Entry 9JEF (electron microscopy, 3.62 A resolution); this record covers chains B and C of the 4 polymer chains in the assembly.

# Chain B (and C)
Molecule: Transient receptor potential cation channel subfamily V member 3
From: Homo sapiens
Notes: chain C of this document is another copy of the same molecule, construct and numbering; everything in this record applies to it too
UniProtKB: Q8NET8 (TRPV3_HUMAN); numbering as in UniProt (aligned over 1-790)
Sequence (799 residues; numbered 1 to 799; the number before each row is that of its first residue):
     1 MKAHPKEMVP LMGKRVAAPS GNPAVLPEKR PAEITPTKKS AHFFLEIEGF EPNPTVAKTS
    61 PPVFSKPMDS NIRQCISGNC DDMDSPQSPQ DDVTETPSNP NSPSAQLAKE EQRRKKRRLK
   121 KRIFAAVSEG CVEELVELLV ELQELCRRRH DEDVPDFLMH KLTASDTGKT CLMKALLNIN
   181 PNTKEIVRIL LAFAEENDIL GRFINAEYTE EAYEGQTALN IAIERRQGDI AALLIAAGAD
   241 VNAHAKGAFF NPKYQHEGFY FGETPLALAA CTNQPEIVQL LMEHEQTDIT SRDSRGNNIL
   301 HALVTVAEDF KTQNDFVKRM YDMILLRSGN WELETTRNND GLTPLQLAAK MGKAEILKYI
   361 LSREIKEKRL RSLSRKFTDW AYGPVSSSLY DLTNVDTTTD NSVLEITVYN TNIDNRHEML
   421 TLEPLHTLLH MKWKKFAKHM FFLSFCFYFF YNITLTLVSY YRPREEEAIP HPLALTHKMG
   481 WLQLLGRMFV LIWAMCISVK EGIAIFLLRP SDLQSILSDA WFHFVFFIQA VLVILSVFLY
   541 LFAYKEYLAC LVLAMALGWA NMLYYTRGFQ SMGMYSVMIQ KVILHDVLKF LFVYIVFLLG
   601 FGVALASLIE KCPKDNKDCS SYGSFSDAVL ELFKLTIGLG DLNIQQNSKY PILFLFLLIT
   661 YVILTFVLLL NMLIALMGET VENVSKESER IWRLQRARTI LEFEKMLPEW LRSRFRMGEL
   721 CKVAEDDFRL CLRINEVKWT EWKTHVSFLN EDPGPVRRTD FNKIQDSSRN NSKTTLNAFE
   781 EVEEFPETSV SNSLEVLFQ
Not modelled in the structure: 1-119, 148-158, 465-481, 749-799
Sequence notes: variant V25 (Ile in Q8NET8); expression tag (791-799)
Curated features (UniProtKB/Swiss-Prot):
  - binding site (Na(+)): G638
Cystine bridges: C612-C619
Small-molecule neighbours:
  - (3R)-3,7-dimethylocta-1,6-dien-3-ol (A1EBL), molecule 1: W521, L553, A556, L557, A560
  - (3R)-3,7-dimethylocta-1,6-dien-3-ol (A1EBL), molecule 2: F601, F656, L657, T660, L664
What the authors report for this chain:
  - binding site for (3R)-3,7-dimethylocta-1,6-dien-3-ol: W521, L557, F601, L664

# How chain B and chain C interact
Pairs across the interface (81; chain B residue first):
  E129(B) with K368(C)
  Q216(B) with Y382(C), hydrogen bond
  N220(B) with Y382(C), hydrogen bond
  I221(B) with Y382(C), hydrophobic
  E224(B) with Y382(C); G383(C), hydrogen bond (side chain-backbone)
  R225(B) with A381(C), hydrogen bond (side chain-backbone)
  R226(B) with V746(C)
  F249(B) with Y382(C), hydrophobic; V385(C), hydrophobic
  F250(B) with Y382(C)
  Q255(B) with W739(C)
  H256(B) with V737(C)
  G258(B) with W739(C)
  F259(B) with P384(C); W739(C), hydrophobic
  F261(B) with Y382(C)
  T272(B) with V746(C)
  N273(B) with V746(C), hydrogen bond (side chain-backbone); S747(C), hydrogen bond (side chain-backbone)
  V306(B) with K743(C), hydrogen bond (backbone-side chain)
  E308(B) with K743(C)
  N314(B) with S747(C); F748(C)
  F316(B) with K743(C)
  V317(B) with K743(C)
  K589(B) with S571(C); M572(C)
  F590(B) with Y575(C)
  F592(B) with M572(C), hydrophobic
  V593(B) with M572(C), hydrophobic; Y575(C), hydrophobic
  V596(B) with W559(C)
  F597(B) with A560(C), hydrophobic; L563(C), hydrophobic
  G600(B) with W559(C)
  V603(B) with T456(C)
  A604(B) with V552(C); A556(C), hydrophobic
  S607(B) with S459(C); R462(C), hydrogen bond (backbone-side chain); R464(C); V552(C)
  L608(B) with V552(C), hydrophobic
  I609(B) with R464(C)
  S624(B) with Y460(C)
  F625(B) with Y460(C), hydrogen bond (backbone-side chain)
  G638(B) with G638(C); L639(C)
  L639(B) with L639(C)
  G640(B) with L639(C)
  L642(B) with L639(C), hydrophobic
  I644(B) with L630(C), hydrophobic
  K649(B) with K545(C)
  Y650(B) with K545(C), hydrogen bond (side chain-backbone); E546(C); A549(C), hydrophobic
  L653(B) with A549(C)
  L657(B) with V552(C), hydrophobic; A556(C), hydrophobic
  I659(B) with F633(C), hydrophobic
  V662(B) with F633(C), hydrophobic; I637(C), hydrophobic
  F666(B) with L670(C), hydrophobic
  V667(B) with V587(C), hydrophobic
  L668(B) with V582(C), hydrophobic
  L669(B) with Y575(C)
  N671(B) with L673(C); I674(C); M677(C)
  M672(B) with Y575(C); M578(C); I579(C); V582(C), hydrophobic
  I674(B) with I674(C), hydrophobic
  A675(B) with M677(C), hydrophobic; V681(C), hydrophobic
  L676(B) with Y575(C), hydrophobic; M578(C), hydrophobic
  E679(B) with V681(C); S685(C), hydrogen bond
Other interface residues (no listed pair), chain B (66 interface residues in all): Y213, Y260, C271, A307, D315, A606, E610, L655, F656, L673
Other interface residues (no listed pair), chain C (51 interface residues in all): W380, L548, L553, M555, I583, F590, T740, W742

# Summary
66 residues of chain B face 51 of chain C across their interface, with 11 hydrogen bonds. Among the polar
pairs are Q216(B)-Y382(C), N220(B)-Y382(C) and E224(B)-G383(C). Chain B binds
(3R)-3,7-dimethylocta-1,6-dien-3-ol. Curated annotation (UniProt) lists Na+-binding residue G638(B) on chain
B. From the paper: a binding site for (3R)-3,7-dimethylocta-1,6-dien-3-ol at W521(B), L557(B) and F601(B)
among others.
Both chains are Transient receptor potential cation channel subfamily V member 3 (Homo sapiens). Entry 9JEF
(Cryo-EM structure of human TRPV3 in complex with linalool) was determined by electron microscopy, deposited
together with 9JDM, 9JE5, 9JEE and 9JEG.
